PDB entry 3LPA | X-ray diffraction, 2.00 A resolution | chain A

Chain A:
Name: Acidic extracellular subtilisin-like protease AprV2
Source organism: Dichelobacter nodosus
Notes: EC 3.4.21.-
Reference sequence: A5EXI3 (A5EXI3_DICNV); residues 2-341 here correspond to UniProt positions 131-470 (UniProt number = residue number + 129)
Sequence (340 residues; each row starts with the number of its first residue):
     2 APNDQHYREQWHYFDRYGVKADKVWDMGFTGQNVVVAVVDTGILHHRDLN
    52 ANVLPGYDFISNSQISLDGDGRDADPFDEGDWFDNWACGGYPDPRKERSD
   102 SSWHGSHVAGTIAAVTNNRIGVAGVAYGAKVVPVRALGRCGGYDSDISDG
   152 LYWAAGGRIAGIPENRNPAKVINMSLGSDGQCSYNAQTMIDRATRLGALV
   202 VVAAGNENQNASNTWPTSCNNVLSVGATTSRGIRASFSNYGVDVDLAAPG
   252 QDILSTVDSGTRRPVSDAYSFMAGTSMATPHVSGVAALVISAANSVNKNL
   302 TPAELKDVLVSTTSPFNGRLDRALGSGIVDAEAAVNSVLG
Cystine bridges: Cys-89/Cys-141, Cys-183/Cys-220
Ion coordination: Ca2+ site 1: Asp-5, Asp-49, Val-116, Asn-119, Ile-121, Val-123; Ca2+ site 2: Asp-59, Asp-69, Asp-74, Asp-76; Ca2+ site 3: Asp-69, Asp-71, Gly-72, Asp-74
From the paper describing this entry:
  - catalytic residues: Asp-41, His-105, Ser-277
  - mutagenesis - Y92R: decreased catalytic activity on insoluble elastin
  - mutagenesis - Y92R: unchanged catalytic activity on AAPVn
  - mutagenesis - Y92A, Y92D, Y92L: decreased catalytic activity on insoluble Elastin-Congo Red
  - mutagenesis - Y92F: increased catalytic activity on insoluble Elastin-Congo Red
  - specificity-determining residues: Tyr-92
  - mutagenesis - C141S: decreased catalytic activity on fibronectin
  - mutagenesis - C141S: decreased catalytic activity on sheep hoof material
  - mutagenesis - C141S: unchanged catalytic activity on small peptide substrates
  - Ca2+ coordination: Asp-5, Asp-49, Asp-59, Asp-69, Asp-71, Gly-72, Asp-74, Asp-76, Val-116, Asn-119, Ile-121, Val-123
  - mutagenesis - Y92R: decreased catalytic activity on Elastin-Congo Red

In short:
Asp-5, Asp-49, Val-116, Asn-119, Ile-121 and Val-123 form the Ca2+ site 1. The Ca2+ site 2 is built by Asp-59,
Asp-69, Asp-74 and Asp-76. From the paper: catalytic residues Asp-41, His-105 and Ser-277; Y92A, Y92D and Y92L
reduce catalytic activity on insoluble Elastin-Congo Red; 6 substitutions were tested in all.
Chain A is Acidic extracellular subtilisin-like protease AprV2 (Dichelobacter nodosus); the structure, Crystal
structure of a subtilisin-like protease, was determined by X-ray diffraction together with 3LPC and 3LPD from
the same study.
